2AM1 - chain A; structure by X-ray diffraction, 2.50 A resolution.

== Chain A ==
Name: UDP-N-acetylmuramoylalanine-D-glutamyl-lysine-D-alanyl-D-alanine ligase, MurF protein
Organism: Streptococcus pneumoniae
Notes: EC 6.3.2.10
Chain sequence (454 residues; row label = number of the first residue in the row):
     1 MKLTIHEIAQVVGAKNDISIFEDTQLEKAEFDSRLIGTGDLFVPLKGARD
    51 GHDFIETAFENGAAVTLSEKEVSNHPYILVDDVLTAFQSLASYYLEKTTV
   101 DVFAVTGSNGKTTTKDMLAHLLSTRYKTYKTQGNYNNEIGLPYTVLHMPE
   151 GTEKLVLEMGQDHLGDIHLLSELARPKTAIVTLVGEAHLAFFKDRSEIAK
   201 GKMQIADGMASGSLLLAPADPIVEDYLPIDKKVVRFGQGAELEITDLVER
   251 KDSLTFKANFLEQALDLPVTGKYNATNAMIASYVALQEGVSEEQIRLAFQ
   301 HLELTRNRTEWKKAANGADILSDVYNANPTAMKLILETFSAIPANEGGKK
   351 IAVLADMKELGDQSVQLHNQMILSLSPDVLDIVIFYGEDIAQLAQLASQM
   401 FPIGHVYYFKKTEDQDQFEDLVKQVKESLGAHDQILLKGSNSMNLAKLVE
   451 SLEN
Sequence notes: modified residue (1, 117, 148, 159, 203, 209, 279, 332, 357, 371, 400, 443)
Modified residues: Mse1, Mse117, Mse148, Mse159, Mse203, Mse209, Mse279, Mse332, Mse357, Mse371, Mse400, Mse443 (selenomethionine; parent Met)
Residues lining bound ligands: 1LG (2,4-dichloro-N-(3-cyano-4,5,6,7-tetrahydro-benzothiophen-2yl)-5-(morpholine-4-sulfonyl)-benzamide): F31, D32, R34, L45, G47, A48, R49, F54, N134, Y135, N136, N137, I139, G140, N326, N328, P329, T330, A331, L334, L360, L367
What the authors report for this chain:
  - binding site for 1LG: F31, L45, R49, F54, Y135, I139, N326, N328, P329, T330, L360, L367
  - conformationally variable residues (domain motion, loop rearrangement): A104 to T112, Q300, N328

== Summary ==
Chain A binds compound 1LG. From the paper: a binding site for 1LG at F31, L45 and R49 among others;
conformational variability at A104, Q300 and N328.
Chain A is UDP-N-acetylmuramoylalanine-D-glutamyl-lysine-D-alanyl-D-alanine ligase, MurF protein
(Streptococcus pneumoniae); the structure, sp protein ligand 1, was determined by X-ray diffraction, deposited
together with 2AM2.
